6YCS - chains B and E of the 6 polymer chains in the assembly; structure by X-ray diffraction, 3.05 A resolution.

== Chain B ==
Name: PC4 protein
From: Homo sapiens
Reference sequence: Q6IBA2 (Q6IBA2_HUMAN); residue numbers follow UniProt; this construct covers 61-127
Sequence (72 residues; row label = number of the first residue in the row):
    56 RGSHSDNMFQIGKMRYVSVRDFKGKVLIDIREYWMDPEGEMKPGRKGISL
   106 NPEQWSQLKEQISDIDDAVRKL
Unresolved in the structure: 56-60
Differences from the reference sequence: expression tag (56-60)

== Chain E ==
Molecule: 17-nt DNA strand
Sequence (17 nucleotides; row label = number of the first residue in the row):
     1 XXXXXXXXXXXXXXXXX
Unresolved in the structure: 1
Modified residues: OKQ (2'-O-methylcytidine-5'-phosphorothioate) at position 1, OKT (2'-O-methyluridine-5'-phosphorothioate) at position 2, RFJ (2'-O-methyl-5'-O-thiophosphonoguanosine) at position 3, OKQ (2'-O-methylcytidine-5'-phosphorothioate) at position 4, OKT (2'-O-methyluridine-5'-phosphorothioate) at position 5, PPS (3'-phosphate-adenosine-5'-phosphate sulfate) at position 6, GS (guanosine-5'-thio-monophosphate) at position 7, OKN (5'-methyl-2'-deoxycytidine-5'-phosphorothioate) at position 8, OKN (5'-methyl-2'-deoxycytidine-5'-phosphorothioate) at position 9, PST (thymidine-5'-thiophosphate) at position 10, OKN (5'-methyl-2'-deoxycytidine-5'-phosphorothioate) at position 11, PST (thymidine-5'-thiophosphate) at position 12, GS (guanosine-5'-thio-monophosphate) at position 13, GS (guanosine-5'-thio-monophosphate) at position 14, PPS (3'-phosphate-adenosine-5'-phosphate sulfate) at position 15, OKT (2'-O-methyluridine-5'-phosphorothioate) at position 16, OKT (2'-O-methyluridine-5'-phosphorothioate) at position 17

== Chain B / chain E interface ==
Residue-residue contacts (16; chain B residue first):
  Arg70(B) - OKT_16(E)  salt bridge to the phosphate
  Phe77(B) - OKT_5(E)  base contact
  Leu82(B) - OKQ_4(E)
  Arg86(B) - RFJ_3(E)  hydrogen bond to the phosphate
  Arg86(B) - OKQ_4(E)
  Glu87(B) - OKT_17(E)  base contact
  Trp89(B) - OKT_2(E)  base contact
  Pro98(B) - RFJ_3(E)  base contact
  Gly99(B) - OKT_2(E)  base contact
  Gly99(B) - RFJ_3(E)  sugar contact
  Arg100(B) - OKT_2(E)  sugar contact
  Arg100(B) - RFJ_3(E)  phosphate contact
  Arg100(B) - PPS_15(E)
  Lys101(B) - PPS_15(E)
  Lys101(B) - OKT_16(E)  salt bridge to the phosphate
  Ser104(B) - OKQ_4(E)
Also at the interface, not in a pair above, chain B (12 interface residues in all): Gly102

== Summary ==
The interface between chain B and chain E involves 12 residues on one side and 7 on the other; the contacts
include 1 hydrogen bond and 2 salt bridges. Among the polar pairs are Arg86(B)-RFJ_3(E), Arg70(B)-OKT_16(E)
and Lys101(B)-OKT_16(E).
Chain B is PC4 protein (Homo sapiens) and chain E is a 17-nt DNA strand; the structure, Human Transcription
Cofactor PC4 DNA-binding domain in complex with full phosphorothioate 5-10-5 2'-O-methyl DNA gapmer antisense
..., was determined by X-ray diffraction.
